Entry 7SNQ (X-ray diffraction, 2.81 A resolution); this record covers chains A and N of the 12 polymer chains in the assembly.

[Chain A]
Molecule: Capsid protein p24
Source organism: Human immunodeficiency virus type 1 group M subtype B (isolate BH10)
UniProt: P03366 (POL_HV1B1); residues 1-231 here correspond to UniProt positions 133-363 (UniProt number = residue number + 132)
Amino-acid sequence (231 residues; each row starts with the number of its first residue):
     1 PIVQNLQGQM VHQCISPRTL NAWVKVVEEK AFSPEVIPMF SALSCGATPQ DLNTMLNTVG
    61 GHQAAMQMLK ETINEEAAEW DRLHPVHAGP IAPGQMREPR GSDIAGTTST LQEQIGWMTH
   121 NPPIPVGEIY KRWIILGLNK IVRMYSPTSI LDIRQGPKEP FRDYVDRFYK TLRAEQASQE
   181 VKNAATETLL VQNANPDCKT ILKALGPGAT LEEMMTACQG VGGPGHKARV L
Disordered / not traced: 86-96, 221-231
Sequence notes: conflict Leu6 (Ile138 in P03366), Leu83 (Val215 in P03366), His120 (Asn252 in P03366), Gly208 (Ala340 in P03366); engineered mutation Cys14 (Ala146 in P03366), Cys45 (Glu177 in P03366), Ala184 (Trp316 in P03366), Ala185 (Met317 in P03366)
Swiss-Prot annotation at these positions:
  - region: Asn57 to Gln95 (Interaction with human PPIA/CYPA and NUP153)
  - site: Gly89, Pro90 (Cis/trans isomerization of proline peptide bond), Leu231 (Cleavage)
Disulfides: Cys198-Cys218

[Chain N]
Molecule: Cleavage and polyadenylation specificity factor subunit 6
Source organism: Human immunodeficiency virus 1
Amino-acid sequence (15 residues; row label = number of the first residue in the row):
   313 PVLFPGQPFG QPPLG
Disordered / not traced: 326-327

[Interface between chain A and chain N]
Residue-residue contacts (4; chain A residue first):
  Gln179(A) with Phe316(N); Pro317(N)
  Lys182(A) with Gly318(N), hydrogen bond (side chain-backbone)
  Asn183(A) with Pro317(N)
Interface residues without a listed pair, chain A (6 interface residues in all): Tyr169, Leu172, Thr186
Interface residues without a listed pair, chain N (4 interface residues in all): Gln319

[In short]
The interface between chain A and chain N involves 6 residues on one side and 4 on the other; the contacts
include 1 hydrogen bond. Its one hydrogen-bonded contact is Lys182(A)-Gly318(N).
Here chain A is Capsid protein p24 (Human immunodeficiency virus type 1 group M subtype B (isolate BH10)) and
chain N is Cleavage and polyadenylation specificity factor subunit 6 (Human immunodeficiency virus 1). Entry
7SNQ (Hexamer HIV-1 CA in complex with CPSF6 peptide and IP6 ligand) was determined by X-ray diffraction.
